8EJL - chains L and Z of the 6 polymer chains in the assembly; structure by electron microscopy, 3.90 A resolution.

[Chain L]
Molecule: HIV-1 capsid protein
Organism: Human immunodeficiency virus 1
UniProt: P12493 (GAG_HV1N5); residues 1-231 here correspond to UniProt positions 133-363 (UniProt number = residue number + 132)
Chain sequence (231 residues; row label = number of the first residue in the row):
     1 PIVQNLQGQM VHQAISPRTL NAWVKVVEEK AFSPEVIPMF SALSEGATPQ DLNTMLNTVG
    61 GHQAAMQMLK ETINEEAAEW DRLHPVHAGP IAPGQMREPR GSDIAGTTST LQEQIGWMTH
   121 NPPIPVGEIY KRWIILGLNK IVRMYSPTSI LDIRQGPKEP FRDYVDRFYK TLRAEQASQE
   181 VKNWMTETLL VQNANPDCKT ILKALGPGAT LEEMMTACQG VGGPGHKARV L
Not modelled in the structure: 4-10, 86-97, 222-231
From the paper describing this entry:
  - binding site for Cleavage and polyadenylation specificity factor subunit 6: Met66
  - mutagenesis - A31G, F32A, L138F, L138W, L138Y: decreased stability

[Chain Z]
Molecule: Cleavage and polyadenylation specificity factor subunit 6
UniProt: Q16630 (CPSF6_HUMAN), isoform Q16630-2; numbering as in UniProt (aligned over 313-327)
Chain sequence (17 residues; numbered 311 to 327; the number before each row is that of its first residue):
   311 GTPVLFPGQP FGQPPLG
Not modelled in the structure: 311-312, 326-327
Construct notes: expression tag (311-312)

[How chain L and chain Z interact]
Residue-residue contacts (6):
  Gln179(L) with Phe316(Z); Pro317(Z); Gln319(Z), hydrogen bond
  Asn183(L) with Phe316(Z); Pro317(Z)
  Thr186(L) with Pro317(Z)
Also at the interface, not in a pair above, chain L (6 interface residues in all): Tyr169, Leu172, Lys182
Also at the interface, not in a pair above, chain Z (4 interface residues in all): Gly318

[In short]
6 residues of chain L face 4 of chain Z across their interface, with 1 hydrogen bond. Its one hydrogen-bonded
contact is Gln179(L)-Gln319(Z). From the paper: a binding site for Cleavage and polyadenylation specificity
factor subunit 6 at Met66(L); A31G, F32A and L138F of chain L, among others, reduce stability; 5 substitutions
were tested in all.
Here chain L is HIV-1 capsid protein (Human immunodeficiency virus 1) and chain Z is Cleavage and
polyadenylation specificity factor subunit 6. Entry 8EJL (Structure of HIV-1 capsid declination in complex
with CPSF6-FG peptide) was determined by electron microscopy together with 7URN, 7URT, 8EEP and 8EET from the
same study.
